PDB entry 7PEW | electron microscopy, 4.60 A resolution (low resolution: residue-level contacts below are approximate; hydrogen-bond / salt-bridge calls are withheld) | chains A and I of the 10 polymer chains in the assembly

== Chain A ==
Protein: Histone H3.2
Organism: Homo sapiens
Reference sequence: Q71DI3 (H32_HUMAN); residues 0-135 here correspond to UniProt positions 1-136 (UniProt number = residue number + 1)
Chain sequence (136 residues; row label = number of the first residue in the row; numbering starts at 0):
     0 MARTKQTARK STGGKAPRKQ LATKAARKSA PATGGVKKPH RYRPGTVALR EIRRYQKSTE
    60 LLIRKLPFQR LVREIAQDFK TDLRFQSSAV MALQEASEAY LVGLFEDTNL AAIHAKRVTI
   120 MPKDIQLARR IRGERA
Not modelled in the structure: 0-36, 134-135
Construct notes: engineered mutation Ala110 (Cys111 in Q71DI3)
Swiss-Prot annotation at these positions:
  - modified residue: Arg2 (Asymmetric dimethylarginine), Thr3 (Phosphothreonine), Lys4 (Allysine), Gln5 (5-glutamyl dopamine), Thr6 (Phosphothreonine), Arg8 (Citrulline), Lys9 (N6,N6,N6-trimethyllysine), Ser10 (ADP-ribosylserine), Thr11 (Phosphothreonine), Lys14 (N6-(2-hydroxyisobutyryl)lysine), Arg17 (Asymmetric dimethylarginine), Lys18 (N6-(2-hydroxyisobutyryl)lysine), Lys23 (N6-(2-hydroxyisobutyryl)lysine), Arg26 (Citrulline), Lys27 (N6,N6,N6-trimethyllysine), Ser28 (ADP-ribosylserine), Lys36 (N6,N6,N6-trimethyllysine), Lys37 (N6-methyllysine), Tyr41 (Phosphotyrosine), Lys56 (N6,N6,N6-trimethyllysine) and 8 more in UniProt
  - lipidation: Lys18 (N6-decanoyllysine)

== Chain I ==
Molecule: 176-nt DNA strand
Organism: synthetic construct
Sequence (176 nucleotides; row label = number of the first residue in the row):
     3 TCCGGATCCC CTGGAGAATC CCGGTGCCGA GGCCGCTCAA TTGGTCGTAG ACAGCTCTAG
    63 CACCGCTTAA ACGCACGTAC GCGCTGTCCC CCGCGTTTTA ACCGCCAAGG GGATTACTCC
   123 CTAGTCTCCA GGCACGTGTC ACATATATAC ATCCTGTTCC AGTGCCGGAC CCGAGC

== Interface between chain A and chain I ==
Pairs across the interface - 18 pairs, chain A then chain I:
  Arg42(A) - DA81(I)
  Arg42(A) - DC156(I)
  Pro43(A) - DA81(I)
  Thr45(A) - DC156(I)
  Arg63(A) - DA72(I)
  Arg63(A) - DA73(I)
  Arg72(A) - DC63(I)
  Arg83(A) - DC63(I)
  Phe84(A) - DG62(I)
  Phe84(A) - DC63(I)
  Gln85(A) - DG62(I)
  Ser86(A) - DG62(I)
  Arg116(A) - DG83(I)
  Val117(A) - DC82(I)
  Val117(A) - DG83(I)
  Thr118(A) - DG83(I)
  Met120(A) - DG83(I)
  Met120(A) - DC84(I)
Also at the interface, not in a pair above, chain A (17 interface residues in all): Arg40, Tyr41, Lys115, Lys122
Also at the interface, not in a pair above, chain I (12 interface residues in all): DT80, DC155, DT157

== Summary ==
17 residues of chain A and 12 residues of chain I are in contact.
Chain A is Histone H3.2 (Homo sapiens) and chain I is a 176-nt DNA strand (synthetic construct); the
structure, Nucleosome 1 of the 4x177 nucleosome array containing H1, was determined by electron microscopy
together with 7PET, 7PEU, 7PEV, 7PEX, 7PEY, 7PEZ and 16 further entries from the same study.
